PDB entry 6UQE | electron microscopy, 3.00 A resolution | chains C and D of the 22 polymer chains in the assembly

[Chain C (and D)]
Name: ATP-dependent Clp protease ATP-binding subunit ClpA
Organism: Escherichia coli K-12
Notes: chain D of this document is another copy of the same molecule, construct and numbering; everything in this record applies to it too
UniProt: A0A4Y9BNB2 (A0A4Y9BNB2_ECOLX); residue numbers follow UniProt; this construct covers 169-746
Chain sequence (578 residues; each row starts with the number of its first residue):
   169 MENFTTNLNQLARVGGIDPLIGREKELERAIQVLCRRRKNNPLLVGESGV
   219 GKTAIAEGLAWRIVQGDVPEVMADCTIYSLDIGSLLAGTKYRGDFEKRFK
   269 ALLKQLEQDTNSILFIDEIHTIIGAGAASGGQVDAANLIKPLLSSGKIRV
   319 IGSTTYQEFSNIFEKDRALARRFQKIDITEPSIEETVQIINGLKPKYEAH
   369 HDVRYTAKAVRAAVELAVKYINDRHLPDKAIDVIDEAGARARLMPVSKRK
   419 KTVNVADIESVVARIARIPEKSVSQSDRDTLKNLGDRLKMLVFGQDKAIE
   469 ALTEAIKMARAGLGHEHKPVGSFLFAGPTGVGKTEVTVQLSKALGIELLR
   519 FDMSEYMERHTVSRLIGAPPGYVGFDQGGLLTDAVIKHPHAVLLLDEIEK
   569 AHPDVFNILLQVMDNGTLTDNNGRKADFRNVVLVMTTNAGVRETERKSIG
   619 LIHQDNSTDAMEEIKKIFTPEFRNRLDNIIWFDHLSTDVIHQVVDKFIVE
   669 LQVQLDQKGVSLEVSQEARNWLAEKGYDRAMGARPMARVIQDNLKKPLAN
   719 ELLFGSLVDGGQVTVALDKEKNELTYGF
Residues lining bound ligands:
  - ATP-gamma-S (AGS; phosphothiophosphoric acid-adenylate ester), molecule 1: Pro187, Leu188, Ile189, Arg191, Ser216, Gly217, Val218, Gly219, Lys220, Thr221, Ala222, Thr323, Ile357, Leu361, Pro395, Asp396, Ile399
  - ATP-gamma-S (AGS), molecule 2: Ala336, Arg339, Arg340
  - ATP-gamma-S (AGS), molecule 3: Leu459, Val460, Phe461, Gln463, Thr497, Gly498, Val499, Gly500, Lys501, Thr502, Glu503, Asn606, Leu653, Val661, Lys664, Phe665, Ala701, Arg702

[Chain C / chain D interface]
Residue-residue contacts (129):
  Arg197(C) - Arg432(D)
  Gln200(C) - Ala407(D)
  Gln200(C) - Arg408(D)
  Gln200(C) - Leu411(D)
  Cys203(C) - His369(D)
  Cys203(C) - Ala407(D)
  Arg204(C) - Asp400(D)  salt bridge
  Arg204(C) - Asp403(D)  salt bridge
  Arg205(C) - Asp186(D)  salt bridge
  Arg205(C) - Lys364(D)
  Arg205(C) - Tyr365(D)
  Arg205(C) - His368(D)
  Arg205(C) - Asp403(D)  hydrogen bond (backbone-side chain)
  Arg206(C) - Asp403(D)
  Lys207(C) - Asp396(D)  salt bridge
  Lys207(C) - Asp400(D)  salt bridge
  Glu215(C) - Lys555(D)  salt bridge
  Val239(C) - Leu411(D)  hydrophobic
  Tyr259(C) - Lys258(D)
  Arg260(C) - Thr257(D)
  Arg260(C) - Asp262(D)  salt bridge
  Arg260(C) - Phe263(D)
  Arg260(C) - Ala295(D)
  Arg260(C) - Gln300(D)
  Gly261(C) - Leu254(D)
  Gly261(C) - Gly256(D)
  Asp262(C) - Lys258(D)  salt bridge
  Lys265(C) - Ala255(D)
  Lys265(C) - Gly256(D)  hydrogen bond (side chain-backbone)
  Lys268(C) - Asp249(D)  salt bridge
  Lys268(C) - Gly251(D)
  Ala296(C) - Ala295(D)
  Ala296(C) - Ala296(D)
  Ser297(C) - Ala295(D)
  Gly298(C) - Gly292(D)
  Gln300(C) - His288(D)  hydrogen bond (side chain-backbone)
  Gln300(C) - Thr289(D)
  Gln300(C) - Ile291(D)
  Gln300(C) - Ile330(D)
  Val301(C) - Ile250(D)  hydrophobic
  Val301(C) - Leu254(D)  hydrophobic
  Val301(C) - Thr289(D)
  Asn305(C) - Glu286(D)
  Asn305(C) - Thr289(D)
  Leu306(C) - Gly251(D)
  Lys308(C) - Glu286(D)  salt bridge
  Tyr324(C) - Lys555(D)
  Ser328(C) - Arg592(D)  hydrogen bond (backbone-side chain)
  Asn329(C) - Asp544(D)
  Arg335(C) - Ser216(D)
  Arg335(C) - Gln325(D)  hydrogen bond
  Ala336(C) - Ser216(D)
  Ala338(C) - Arg392(D)
  Arg339(C) - Ser216(D)
  Arg339(C) - Gly217(D)
  Arg339(C) - Arg392(D)
  Arg339(C) - Asp396(D)  salt bridge
  Phe341(C) - Arg392(D)
  Asp345(C) - Arg435(D)  salt bridge
  Val441(C) - Leu721(D)  hydrophobic
  Arg446(C) - Leu720(D)  hydrogen bond (side chain-backbone)
  Arg446(C) - Leu721(D)  hydrogen bond (side chain-backbone)
  Arg446(C) - Phe722(D)
  Leu449(C) - Phe722(D)  hydrophobic
  Lys450(C) - Phe722(D)
  Glu472(C) - Lys714(D)
  Lys475(C) - Asn718(D)  hydrogen bond
  Lys475(C) - Leu721(D)
  Lys475(C) - Phe722(D)
  Met476(C) - Gln709(D)
  Met476(C) - Lys713(D)
  Met476(C) - Lys714(D)
  Ala479(C) - Lys676(D)  hydrogen bond (backbone-side chain)
  Ala479(C) - Ala717(D)  hydrophobic
  Ala479(C) - Leu721(D)  hydrophobic
  Leu481(C) - Leu669(D)  hydrophobic
  Leu481(C) - Leu673(D)  hydrophobic
  Leu481(C) - Lys713(D)
  Leu481(C) - Leu716(D)  hydrophobic
  Gly482(C) - Gln672(D)  hydrogen bond (backbone-side chain)
  Gly482(C) - Lys713(D)
  His483(C) - Gln709(D)  hydrogen bond
  Glu484(C) - Glu668(D)
  Arg527(C) - Met525(D)
  Arg527(C) - Glu526(D)  salt bridge
  His528(C) - Glu526(D)
  Val530(C) - Met525(D)  hydrophobic
  Pro537(C) - His528(D)
  Pro537(C) - Thr529(D)
  Pro537(C) - Ser531(D)
  Pro538(C) - Ser531(D)  hydrogen bond (backbone-side chain)
  Pro538(C) - Arg532(D)
  Pro538(C) - Ala536(D)
  Pro538(C) - Gly542(D)
  Gly539(C) - Tyr540(D)
  Gly539(C) - Val541(D)
  Gly539(C) - Gly542(D)
  Tyr540(C) - His528(D)
  Tyr540(C) - Val541(D)
  Phe543(C) - Val541(D)  hydrophobic
  Phe543(C) - Gln545(D)
  Asp572(C) - Met525(D)
  Asn575(C) - Ser522(D)  hydrogen bond (backbone-side chain)
  Asn575(C) - Lys568(D)
  Ile576(C) - Ser522(D)
  Ile576(C) - Met525(D)  hydrophobic
  Leu578(C) - Lys568(D)
  Gln579(C) - Asp520(D)
  Gln579(C) - Ser522(D)  hydrogen bond
  Gln579(C) - Glu523(D)  hydrogen bond
  Asp582(C) - Arg702(D)  salt bridge
  Asn583(C) - Arg518(D)  hydrogen bond
  Leu586(C) - Glu523(D)
  Thr587(C) - Glu523(D)  hydrogen bond (backbone-side chain)
  Thr587(C) - Arg532(D)  hydrogen bond (backbone-side chain)
  Asp588(C) - Arg532(D)  hydrogen bond (backbone-side chain)
  Asn589(C) - Arg532(D)
  Asn589(C) - Gln545(D)  hydrogen bond (backbone-side chain)
  Asn590(C) - Gln545(D)  hydrogen bond
  Thr637(C) - Arg610(D)
  Glu639(C) - Lys568(D)  salt bridge
  Asn642(C) - Thr497(D)
  Asn642(C) - Gly498(D)
  Asn642(C) - Met699(D)  hydrogen bond (side chain-backbone)
  Asn642(C) - Arg702(D)
  Asn642(C) - Arg706(D)  hydrogen bond (backbone-side chain)
  Arg643(C) - Arg702(D)
  Arg643(C) - Arg706(D)
  Leu644(C) - Arg706(D)  hydrogen bond (backbone-side chain)
Also at the interface, not in a pair above, chain C (84 interface residues in all): Ile199, Glu264, Gly299, Glu332, Lys333, Lys343, Arg478, Gly480, Lys486, Ile534, Gly591, Lys633, Pro638, Arg641, Asp645
Also at the interface, not in a pair above, chain D (85 interface residues in all): Ser252, Gly294, Glu404, Ile433, Leu548, Glu565, Asn590, Asn606, Val609, Pro703

[Summary]
Chain C and chain D form an interface of 84 and 85 residues respectively; the contacts include 24 hydrogen
bonds and 15 salt bridges. Polar contacts include Arg204(C)-Asp400(D), Arg204(C)-Asp403(D) and
Arg205(C)-Asp186(D). Bound to chain C: 3 copies of ATP-gamma-S.
Chain C and chain D are both ATP-dependent Clp protease ATP-binding subunit ClpA (Escherichia coli K-12); the
structure, ClpA/ClpP Disengaged State bound to RepA-GFP, was determined by electron microscopy together with
6UQO, 6W1Z, 6W20, 6W21, 6W22, 6W23 and 6W24 from the same study.
